3SHM - chains F and R of the 20 polymer chains in the assembly; structure by X-ray diffraction, 3.02 A resolution.

# Chain F (and R)
Name: Capsid protein VP1
From: Adeno-associated virus - 6
Notes: chain R of this document is another copy of the same molecule, construct and numbering; everything in this record applies to it too
UniProt: O56137 (O56137_9VIRU); residue numbers follow UniProt; this construct covers 221-736
Sequence (516 residues; each row starts with the number of its first residue):
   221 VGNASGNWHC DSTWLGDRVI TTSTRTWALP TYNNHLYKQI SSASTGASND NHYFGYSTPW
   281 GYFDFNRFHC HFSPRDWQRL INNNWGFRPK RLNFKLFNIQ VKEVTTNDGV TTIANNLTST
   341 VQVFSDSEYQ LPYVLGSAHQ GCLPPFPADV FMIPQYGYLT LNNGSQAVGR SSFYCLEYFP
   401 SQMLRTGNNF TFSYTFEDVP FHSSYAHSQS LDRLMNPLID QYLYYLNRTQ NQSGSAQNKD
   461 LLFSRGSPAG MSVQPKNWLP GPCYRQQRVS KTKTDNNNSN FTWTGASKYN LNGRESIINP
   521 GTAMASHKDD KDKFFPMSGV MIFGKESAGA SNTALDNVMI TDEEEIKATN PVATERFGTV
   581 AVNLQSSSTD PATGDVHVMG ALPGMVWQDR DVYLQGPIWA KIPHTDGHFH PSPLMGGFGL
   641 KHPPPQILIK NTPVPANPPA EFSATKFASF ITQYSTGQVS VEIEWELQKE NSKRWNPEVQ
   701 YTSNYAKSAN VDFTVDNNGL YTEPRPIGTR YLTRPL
From the paper describing this entry:
  - mutagenesis - K459S, K493S, K531E (140 +/- 10 mM NaCl), R576Q: decreased binding to heparin

# Interface between chain F and chain R
Contacting residue pairs - 55 pairs, chain F then chain R:
  Asp-231(F) / Lys-693(R)  salt bridge
  Pro-294(F) / Trp-695(R)
  Pro-294(F) / Pro-697(R)
  Arg-295(F) / Glu-690(R)  salt bridge
  Arg-295(F) / Arg-694(R)
  Arg-295(F) / Trp-695(R)  hydrogen bond (backbone-backbone)
  Arg-295(F) / Glu-698(R)
  Arg-295(F) / Leu-732(R)
  Gln-298(F) / Pro-697(R)
  Gln-298(F) / Glu-698(R)
  Gln-298(F) / Gln-700(R)
  Arg-299(F) / Glu-690(R)  salt bridge
  Arg-299(F) / Ser-692(R)  hydrogen bond (side chain-backbone)
  Asn-302(F) / Gln-700(R)
  Asn-303(F) / Asn-303(R)  hydrogen bond
  Pro-365(F) / Trp-695(R)
  Pro-367(F) / Trp-695(R)
  Asp-530(F) / Lys-707(R)  salt bridge
  Glu-690(F) / Arg-295(R)  salt bridge
  Glu-690(F) / Arg-299(R)  salt bridge
  Ser-692(F) / Arg-299(R)  hydrogen bond (backbone-side chain)
  Lys-693(F) / Asp-231(R)  salt bridge
  Arg-694(F) / Arg-295(R)
  Trp-695(F) / Pro-294(R)
  Trp-695(F) / Arg-295(R)  hydrogen bond (backbone-backbone)
  Trp-695(F) / Pro-365(R)
  Trp-695(F) / Pro-367(R)
  Trp-695(F) / Phe-713(R)
  Trp-695(F) / Tyr-721(R)  hydrogen bond
  Asn-696(F) / Val-711(R)
  Asn-696(F) / Asp-712(R)
  Pro-697(F) / Pro-294(R)
  Pro-697(F) / Gln-298(R)
  Pro-697(F) / Ser-703(R)
  Glu-698(F) / Arg-295(R)
  Glu-698(F) / Gln-298(R)
  Glu-698(F) / Thr-702(R)
  Glu-698(F) / Ser-703(R)
  Val-699(F) / Thr-702(R)
  Gln-700(F) / Gln-298(R)
  Gln-700(F) / Asn-302(R)
  Gln-700(F) / Tyr-701(R)
  Gln-700(F) / Thr-702(R)  hydrogen bond (backbone-side chain)
  Tyr-701(F) / Gln-700(R)
  Thr-702(F) / Glu-698(R)
  Thr-702(F) / Val-699(R)
  Thr-702(F) / Gln-700(R)  hydrogen bond (side chain-backbone)
  Thr-702(F) / Thr-702(R)
  Ser-703(F) / Pro-697(R)
  Ser-703(F) / Glu-698(R)
  Lys-707(F) / Asp-530(R)  salt bridge
  Asp-712(F) / Asn-696(R)
  Phe-713(F) / Trp-695(R)
  Tyr-721(F) / Trp-695(R)  hydrogen bond
  Leu-732(F) / Arg-295(R)
Other interface residues (no listed pair), chain F (31 interface residues in all): Ser-293, Tyr-705, Val-711
Other interface residues (no listed pair), chain R (31 interface residues in all): Ser-293, Tyr-705

# Summary
The chain F/chain R interface involves 31 residues from each chain; the contacts include 9 hydrogen bonds and
8 salt bridges. Among the polar pairs are Asp-231(F)/Lys-693(R), Arg-295(F)/Glu-690(R) and
Arg-299(F)/Glu-690(R). The paper reports that K459S, K493S and K531E of chain F, among others, reduce binding
to heparin.
Chain F and chain R are both Capsid protein VP1 (Adeno-associated virus - 6); the structure,
Structure-function Analysis of Receptor Binding in Adeno-Associated Virus Serotype 6 (AAV-6), was determined
by X-ray diffraction, deposited together with 4V86.
